3D3J - chain A; structure by X-ray diffraction, 2.80 A resolution.

Chain A:
Molecule: Enhancer of mRNA-decapping protein 3
From: Homo sapiens
Notes: fragment: C-terminal Residues, UNP 203-508
UniProtKB: Q96F86 (EDC3_HUMAN); residues 203-508 here = UniProt positions 203-508
Chain sequence (306 residues; numbered 203 to 508; the number before each row is that of its first residue):
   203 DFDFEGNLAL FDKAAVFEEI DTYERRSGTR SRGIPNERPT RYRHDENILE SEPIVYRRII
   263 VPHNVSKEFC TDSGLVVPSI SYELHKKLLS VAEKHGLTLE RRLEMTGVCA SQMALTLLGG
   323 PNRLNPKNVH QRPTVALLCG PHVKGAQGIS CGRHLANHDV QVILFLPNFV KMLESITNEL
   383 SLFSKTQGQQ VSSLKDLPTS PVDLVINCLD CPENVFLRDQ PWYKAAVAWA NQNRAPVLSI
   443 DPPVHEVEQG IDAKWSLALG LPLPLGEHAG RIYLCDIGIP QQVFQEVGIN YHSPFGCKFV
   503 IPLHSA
Not modelled in the structure: 203-257, 265-267, 322-332, 448-452, 508
UniProt features mapped onto this chain:
  - mutagenesis: F204 (F204A: Abolishes interaction with DDX6; when associated with A-206), F206 (F206A: Abolishes interaction with DDX6; when associated with A-204), E306 (E306A: Abolishes homodimerization and RNA binding; when associated with A-310), V310 (V310A: Abolishes homodimerization and RNA binding; when associated with A-306)
Reported in the primary citation:
  - mutagenesis - E306A/V310A: abolished binding to Enhancer of mRNA-decapping protein 3 (chain A)
  - mutagenesis - E306A/V310A: abolished binding to RNA
  - mutagenesis - E306A/V310A: unchanged stability

Summary:
UniProt lists 4 mutagenesis sites. From the paper: E306A/V310A abolish binding to Enhancer of mRNA-decapping
protein 3 (chain A); E306A/V310A abolish binding to RNA.
Chain A is Enhancer of mRNA-decapping protein 3 (Homo sapiens); the structure, Crystal structure of human
Edc3p, was determined by X-ray diffraction, deposited together with 3D3K.
